Entry 5DKW (X-ray diffraction, 2.69 A resolution); this record covers chains A and P of the 4 polymer chains in the assembly.

Chain A:
Molecule: DNA polymerase lambda
From: Homo sapiens
Notes: EC 2.7.7.7
UniProtKB: Q9UGP5 (DPOLL_HUMAN); numbering as in UniProt (aligned over 249-575)
Sequence (327 residues; each row starts with the number of its first residue):
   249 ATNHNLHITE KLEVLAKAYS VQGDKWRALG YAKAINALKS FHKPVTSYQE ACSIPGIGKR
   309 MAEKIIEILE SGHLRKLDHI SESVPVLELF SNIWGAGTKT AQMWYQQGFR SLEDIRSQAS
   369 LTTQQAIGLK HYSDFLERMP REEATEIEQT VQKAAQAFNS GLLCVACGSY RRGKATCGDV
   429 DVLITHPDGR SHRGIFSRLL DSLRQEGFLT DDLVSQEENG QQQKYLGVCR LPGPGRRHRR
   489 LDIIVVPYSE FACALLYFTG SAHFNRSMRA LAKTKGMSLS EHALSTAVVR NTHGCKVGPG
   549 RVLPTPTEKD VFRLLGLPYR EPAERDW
Unresolved in the structure: 538-545

Chain P:
Molecule: 6-nt DNA strand
Sequence (6 nucleotides; numbered 1 to 6; the number before each row is that of its first residue):
     1 CAGTAC

How chain A and chain P interact:
Contacting residue pairs (17):
  Ile341(A) with DA5(P), phosphate contact
  Trp342(A) with DA5(P), phosphate contact; DC6(P), hydrogen bond to the phosphate
  Gly343(A) with DT4(P), sugar contact; DA5(P), hydrogen bond to the phosphate
  Ala344(A) with DT4(P), phosphate contact; DA5(P), phosphate contact
  Gly345(A) with DT4(P), hydrogen bond to the phosphate
  Thr346(A) with DT4(P), phosphate contact
  Lys347(A) with DG3(P), sugar contact; DT4(P), hydrogen bond to the phosphate
  Thr348(A) with DG3(P), phosphate contact; DT4(P), hydrogen bond to the phosphate
  Lys472(A) with DC6(P), phosphate contact
  Arg488(A) with DC6(P), salt bridge to the phosphate
  Tyr505(A) with DC6(P), base contact
  Phe506(A) with DC6(P), phosphate contact
Also at the interface, not in a pair above, chain A (13 interface residues in all): Leu474

Overview:
13 residues of chain A face 4 of chain P across their interface; the contacts include 5 hydrogen bonds and 1
salt bridge. Polar contacts include Trp342(A)-DC6(P), Gly343(A)-DA5(P) and Gly345(A)-DT4(P).
Here chain A is DNA polymerase lambda (Homo sapiens) and chain P is a 6-nt DNA strand. Entry 5DKW (Ternary
crystal structure of polymerase lambda with a GA mispair at the primer terminus with Ca2+ ...) was determined
by X-ray diffraction, deposited together with 4XQ8, 4XRH, 5CA7, 5CHG, 5CJ7, 5CR0, 5CWR and 5DDM.
